PDB entry 7RDX | electron microscopy, 3.10 A resolution | chains A and T of the 8 polymer chains in the assembly

[Chain A]
Name: RNA-directed RNA polymerase
Source organism: Severe acute respiratory syndrome coronavirus 2
Notes: EC 2.7.7.48
Reference sequence: P0DTD1 (R1AB_SARS2); residues 1-932 here correspond to UniProt positions 4393-5324 (UniProt number = residue number + 4392)
Amino-acid sequence (932 residues; numbered 1 to 932; the number before each row is that of its first residue):
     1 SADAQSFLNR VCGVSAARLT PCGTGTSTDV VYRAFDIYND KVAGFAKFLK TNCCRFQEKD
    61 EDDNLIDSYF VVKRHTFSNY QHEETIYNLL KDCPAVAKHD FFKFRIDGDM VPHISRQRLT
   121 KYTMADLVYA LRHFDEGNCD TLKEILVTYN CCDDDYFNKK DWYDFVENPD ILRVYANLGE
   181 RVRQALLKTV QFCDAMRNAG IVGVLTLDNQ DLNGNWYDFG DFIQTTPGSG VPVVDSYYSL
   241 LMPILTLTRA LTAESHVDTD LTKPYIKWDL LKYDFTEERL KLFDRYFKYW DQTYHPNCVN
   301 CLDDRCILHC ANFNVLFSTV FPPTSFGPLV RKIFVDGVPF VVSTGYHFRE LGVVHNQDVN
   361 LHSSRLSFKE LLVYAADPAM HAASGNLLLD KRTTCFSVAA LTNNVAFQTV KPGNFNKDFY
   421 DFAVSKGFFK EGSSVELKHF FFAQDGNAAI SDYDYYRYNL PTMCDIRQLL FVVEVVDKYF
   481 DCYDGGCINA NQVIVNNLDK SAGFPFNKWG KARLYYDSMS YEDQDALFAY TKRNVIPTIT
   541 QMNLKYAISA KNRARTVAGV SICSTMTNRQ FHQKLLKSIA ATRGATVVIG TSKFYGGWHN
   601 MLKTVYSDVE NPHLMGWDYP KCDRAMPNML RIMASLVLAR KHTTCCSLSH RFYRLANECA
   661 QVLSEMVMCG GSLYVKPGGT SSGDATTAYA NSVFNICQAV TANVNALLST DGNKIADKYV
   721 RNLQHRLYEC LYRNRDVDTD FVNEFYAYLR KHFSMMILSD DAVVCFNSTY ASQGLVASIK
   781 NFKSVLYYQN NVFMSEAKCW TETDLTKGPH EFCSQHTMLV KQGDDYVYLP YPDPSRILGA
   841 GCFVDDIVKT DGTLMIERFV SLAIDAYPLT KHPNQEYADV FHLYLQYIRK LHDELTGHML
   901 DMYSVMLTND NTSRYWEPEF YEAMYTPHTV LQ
Unresolved in the structure: 1-2, 930-932
Ion coordination: Mg2+: Asn209, Asp218 (together with ADP); Zn2+ site 1: His295, Cys301, Cys306, Cys310; Zn2+ site 2: Cys487, His642, Cys645, Cys646
Residues lining bound ligands:
  - chapso (1N7), molecule 1: Arg197, Val231, Lys288, Tyr289, Trp290, Asp291
  - chapso (1N7), molecule 2: Val202, Gly203, Val204, Asp221, Ile223, Val231, Val233, Arg733
  - chapso (1N7), molecule 3: Tyr903, Ser904, Val905
  - ADP (adenosine-5'-diphosphate): Phe35, Lys50, Asn52, Cys53, Lys73, His75, Asn79, Arg116, Asp208, Asn209, Tyr217, Asp218, Gly220, Asp221
Curated features (UniProtKB/Swiss-Prot):
  - region: Lys545 to Arg555 (Interaction with RMP Remdesivir), Thr582 to Pro620 (RdRp Palm N-ter)
  - active site: Ser759, Asp760, Asp761
  - binding site (Mn(2+)): Asn209, Asp218
  - binding site (Zn(2+)): His295, Cys301, Cys306, Cys310, Cys487, His642, Cys645, Cys646
  - site: Gln932 (Cleavage)

[Chain T]
Molecule: Template RNA
Sequence (55 nucleotides; each row starts with the number of its first residue):
     1 CUAUCCCCAU GUGAUUUUAA UAGCUUCUUA GGAGAAUGAC GUAGCAUGCU ACGCG
Unresolved in the structure: 1-8, 55

[How chain A and chain T interact]
Contacting residue pairs - 43 pairs, chain A then chain T:
  Gln408(A) - U18(T)  hydrogen bond to the base
  Asn496(A) - G23(T)  phosphate contact
  Lys500(A) - A20(T)  phosphate contact
  Lys500(A) - U21(T)  phosphate contact
  Ser501(A) - A19(T)  hydrogen bond to the phosphate
  Ser501(A) - A20(T)  hydrogen bond to the phosphate
  Asn507(A) - A19(T)  phosphate contact
  Lys511(A) - A19(T)  salt bridge to the phosphate
  Gln541(A) - U18(T)  sugar contact
  Asn543(A) - U18(T)  hydrogen bond to the sugar
  Asn543(A) - A19(T)  sugar contact
  Lys545(A) - A20(T)  base contact
  Val557(A) - A20(T)  base contact
  Ala558(A) - A20(T)  sugar contact
  Gly559(A) - A20(T)  sugar contact
  Val560(A) - A20(T)  sugar contact
  Arg569(A) - U21(T)  salt bridge to the phosphate
  Arg569(A) - A22(T)  salt bridge to the phosphate
  Lys577(A) - G23(T)  salt bridge to the phosphate
  Ala580(A) - G23(T)  sugar contact
  Gly590(A) - G23(T)  hydrogen bond to the sugar
  Gly590(A) - C24(T)  sugar contact
  Ser592(A) - C24(T)  sugar contact
  Phe594(A) - C24(T)  sugar contact
  Phe594(A) - U25(T)  sugar contact
  Tyr595(A) - U25(T)  phosphate contact
  Tyr595(A) - U26(T)  hydrogen bond to the phosphate
  Ser682(A) - A20(T)  base contact
  Gly683(A) - A20(T)  hydrogen bond to the sugar
  Gly683(A) - U21(T)  sugar contact
  Asp684(A) - U21(T)  hydrogen bond to the sugar
  Ala685(A) - U21(T)  hydrogen bond to the sugar
  Thr686(A) - U21(T)  sugar contact
  Thr687(A) - U21(T)  base contact
  Tyr689(A) - A22(T)  hydrogen bond to the sugar
  Tyr689(A) - G23(T)  sugar contact
  Glu857(A) - C27(T)  sugar contact
  Val860(A) - U26(T)  sugar contact
  Ile864(A) - U26(T)  sugar contact
  Arg914(A) - C27(T)  salt bridge to the phosphate
  Tyr915(A) - C27(T)  hydrogen bond to the phosphate
  Phe920(A) - U26(T)  phosphate contact
  Met924(A) - U26(T)  sugar contact
Other interface residues (no listed pair), chain A (37 interface residues in all): Thr565, Ile589, Thr591

[Summary]
Chain A and chain T form an interface of 37 and 10 residues respectively, with 11 hydrogen bonds and 5 salt
bridges. Among the polar pairs are Gln408(A)-U18(T), Asn543(A)-U18(T) and Gly590(A)-G23(T). Bound to chain A:
ADP and 3 copies of chapso.
Here chain A is RNA-directed RNA polymerase (Severe acute respiratory syndrome coronavirus 2) and chain T is
Template RNA. Entry 7RDX (SARS-CoV-2 replication-transcription complex bound to nsp13 helicase - nsp13(2)-RTC
- open class) was determined by electron microscopy, deposited together with 7RDY, 7RDZ, 7RE0, 7RE1, 7RE2 and
7RE3.
